PDB entry 1VWH | X-ray diffraction, 1.48 A resolution | chains B and P

== Chain B ==
Protein: Streptavidin
Source organism: Streptomyces avidinii
Reference sequence: P22629 (SAV_STRAV); residues 13-135 here correspond to UniProt positions 37-159 (UniProt number = residue number + 24)
Amino-acid sequence (123 residues; each row starts with the number of its first residue):
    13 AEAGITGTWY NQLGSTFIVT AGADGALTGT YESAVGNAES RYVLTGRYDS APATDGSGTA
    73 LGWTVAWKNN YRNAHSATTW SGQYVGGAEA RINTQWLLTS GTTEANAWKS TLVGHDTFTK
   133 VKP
Disordered / not traced: 134-135
UniProt features mapped onto this chain:
  - motif: Arg-59 to Asp-61 (Cell attachment site)
  - binding site (biotin): Tyr-43, Tyr-54, Trp-92, Trp-108, Trp-120

== Chain P ==
Protein: Peptide ligand containing hpq
Amino-acid sequence (10 residues; numbered 0 to 9; the number before each row is that of its first residue; numbering starts at 0):
     0 XCHPQGPPCX
Modified / non-standard residues: ACE (acetyl group) at position 0; NH2 (amino group) at position 9

== How chain B and chain P interact ==
Pairs across the interface (18):
  Leu-25(B) / Pro-6(P)
  Ser-45(B) / Pro-3(P)  hydrogen bond (side chain-backbone)
  Ser-45(B) / NH2_9(P)
  Ala-46(B) / Pro-7(P)  hydrophobic
  Ala-46(B) / Cys-8(P)
  Ser-52(B) / NH2_9(P)
  Tyr-54(B) / Pro-3(P)
  Trp-79(B) / His-2(P)
  Trp-79(B) / Pro-3(P)  hydrophobic
  Trp-79(B) / Gln-4(P)
  Arg-84(B) / Cys-1(P)  hydrogen bond (side chain-backbone)
  Arg-84(B) / Pro-3(P)
  Arg-84(B) / Cys-8(P)  hydrogen bond (side chain-backbone)
  Ala-86(B) / Pro-3(P)  hydrophobic
  Ser-88(B) / His-2(P)  hydrogen bond
  Thr-90(B) / Gln-4(P)  hydrogen bond
  Trp-108(B) / Gln-4(P)
  Leu-110(B) / Gln-4(P)
Other interface residues (no listed pair), chain B (15 interface residues in all): Ser-27, Val-47, Trp-92
Other interface residues (no listed pair), chain P (9 interface residues in all): Gly-5

== Summary ==
15 residues of chain B and 9 residues of chain P are in contact; the contacts include 5 hydrogen bonds. Polar
contacts include Ser-45(B)/Pro-3(P), Arg-84(B)/Cys-1(P) and Arg-84(B)/Cys-8(P). From UniProt: 5 biotin-binding
residues on chain B.
Chain B is Streptavidin (Streptomyces avidinii) and chain P is Peptide ligand containing hpq; the structure,
Streptavidin complexed with the head-to-tail disulfide-bonded peptide dimer of cyclo-ac-[chpqgppc]-NH2, ph
3.5, was determined by X-ray diffraction together with 1VWA, 1VWB, 1VWC, 1VWD, 1VWE, 1VWF and 11 further
entries from the same study.
